PDB entry 5WO0 | X-ray diffraction, 1.60 A resolution | chains P and A of the 4 polymer chains in the assembly

[Chain P]
Molecule: 10-nt DNA strand
Sequence (10 nucleotides; numbered 1 to 10; the number before each row is that of its first residue):
     1 GCTGATGCGC
Metal / ion sites: Na+: DG9 (shared with Thr101(A), Val103(A), Ile106(A) of chain A); Ca2+: DC10 (together with 5-FodUTP) (shared with Asp190(A), Asp192(A), Asp256(A) of chain A)

[Chain A]
Name: DNA polymerase beta
From: Homo sapiens
Notes: EC 2.7.7.7, 4.2.99.-
Reference sequence: P06746 (DPOLB_HUMAN); residues 1-335 here = UniProt positions 1-335
Chain sequence (335 residues; numbered 1 to 335; the number before each row is that of its first residue):
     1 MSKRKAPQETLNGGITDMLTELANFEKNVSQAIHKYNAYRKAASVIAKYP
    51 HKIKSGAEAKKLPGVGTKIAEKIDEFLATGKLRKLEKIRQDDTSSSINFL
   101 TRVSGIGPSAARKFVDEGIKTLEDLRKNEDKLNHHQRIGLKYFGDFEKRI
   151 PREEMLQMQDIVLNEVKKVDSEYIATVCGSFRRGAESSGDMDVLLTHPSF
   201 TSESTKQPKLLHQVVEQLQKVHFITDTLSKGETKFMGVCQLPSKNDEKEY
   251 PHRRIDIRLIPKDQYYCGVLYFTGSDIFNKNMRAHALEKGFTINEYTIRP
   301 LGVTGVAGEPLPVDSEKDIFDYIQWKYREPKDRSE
Unresolved in the structure: 1-9
Metal / ion sites: Na+ site 1: Lys60, Leu62, Val65 (shared with 1 residue of chain D); Na+ site 2: Thr101, Val103, Ile106 (shared with DG9(P) of chain P); Ca2+ site 1: Asp190, Asp192, Asp256 (together with 5-FodUTP) (shared with DC10(P) of chain P); Ca2+ site 2: Asp190, Asp192 (together with 5-FodUTP)
Residues lining bound ligands: 5-FodUTP (B7A; 2'-deoxy-5-formyluridine 5'-(tetrahydrogen triphosphate)): Arg149, Gly179, Ser180, Arg183, Ser188, Gly189, Asp190, Asp192, Tyr271, Phe272, Thr273, Gly274, Ser275, Asp276, Asn279
Swiss-Prot annotation at these positions:
  - region: Arg183 to Asp192 (DNA-binding)
  - active site: Lys72 (Nucleophile)
  - binding site (K(+)): Lys60, Leu62, Val65, Thr101, Val103, Ile106
  - binding site (Na(+)): Lys60, Leu62, Val65, Thr101, Val103, Ile106
  - binding site (dATP): Arg149, Ser180, Arg183, Gly189, Asp190
  - binding site (dCTP): Arg149, Ser180, Arg183, Gly189, Asp190
  - binding site (dGTP): Arg149, Ser180, Arg183, Gly189, Asp190, Asp192
  - binding site (dTTP): Arg149, Ser180, Arg183, Gly189, Asp190
  - binding site (Mg(2+)): Asp190, Asp192, Asp256
  - modified residue: Lys72 (N6-acetyllysine), Arg83 (Omega-N-methylarginine), Arg152 (Omega-N-methylarginine)
  - cross-link (Glycyl lysine isopeptide (Lys-Gly)): Lys41 (interchain with G-Cter in ubiquitin), Lys61 (interchain with G-Cter in ubiquitin), Lys81 (interchain with G-Cter in ubiquitin)
  - natural variant: Leu22 (L22P: Found in a gastric cancer sample; uncertain significance), Tyr39 (Y39C: Found in a gastric cancer sample; uncertain significance), Gly118 (G118V: Decreased DNA-directed DNA polymerase activity), Arg137 (R137Q: Decreased function in base-excision repair), Arg149 (R149I: Decreased DNA-directed DNA polymerase activity), Asp160 (D160N: Found in a gastric cancer sample; uncertain significance), Cys239 (C239R: Found in a gastric cancer sample; uncertain significance), Lys289 (K289M: Found in a colon cancer sample; uncertain significance), Asn294 (N294D: Found in a gastric cancer sample; uncertain significance), Glu295 (E295K: Found in a gastric cancer sample; uncertain significance)
  - mutagenesis: Phe25 (F25W: No effect on 5'-dRP lyase activity. Decreased ssDNA binding), His34 (H34G: Decreased 5'-dRP lyase activity. Decreased ssDNA binding), Lys35 (K35A: Decreased 5'-dRP lyase activity. Decreased ssDNA binding. Loss of 5'-dRP lyase activity; when associated with A-68 and A-72. Decreased ssDNA binding; when associated with A-68 and A-72 ...), Tyr39 (Y39F: No effect on 5'-dRP lyase activity; Y39Q: Abolishes DNA polymerase and 5'-dRP lyase activity), Lys41 (K41R: Abolishes ubiquitination; when associated with R-61 and R-81), Lys60 (K60A: Decreased 5'-dRP lyase activity. Decreased ssDNA binding), Lys61 (K61R: Abolishes ubiquitination; when associated with R-41 and R-81), Lys68 (K68A: No effect on 5'-dRP lyase activity. Decreased ssDNA binding. Loss of 5'-dRP lyase activity; when associated with A-35 and A-72. Decreased ssDNA binding; when associated with A-35 and A-72 ...), Glu71 (E71Q: No effect on 5'-dRP lyase activity. No effect on structure shown by circular dichroism. No effect on ssDNA binding), Lys72 (K72A: Severely reduced 5'-dRP lyase activity. Does not affect ssDNA binding. Loss of 5'-dRP lyase activity; when associated with A-35 and A-68. Decreased ssDNA binding ...), Glu75 (E75A: Slightly decreased 5'-dRP lyase activity. Decreased ssDNA binding. No effect on structure shown by circular dichroism), Lys81 (K81R: Abolishes ubiquitination; when associated with R-41 and R-61), 5 further mutagenesis entries in UniProt

[Chain P / chain A interface]
Residue-residue contacts (18; chain P residue first):
  DG7(P) with Ser109(A), phosphate contact
  DC8(P) with Gly105(A), phosphate contact; Gly107(A), hydrogen bond to the phosphate; Pro108(A), phosphate contact; Ser109(A), hydrogen bond to the phosphate; Ala110(A), hydrogen bond to the phosphate
  DG9(P) with Val103(A), phosphate contact; Ser104(A), phosphate contact; Gly105(A), hydrogen bond to the phosphate; Ile106(A), phosphate contact; His135(A), sugar contact; Met236(A), phosphate contact; Arg254(A), phosphate contact
  DC10(P) with Asp192(A), phosphate contact; Met236(A), sugar contact; Arg254(A), salt bridge to the phosphate; Asp256(A), phosphate contact; Tyr271(A), hydrogen bond to the base
Other interface residues (no listed pair), chain A (17 interface residues in all): Asp190, Lys234, Phe272

[Summary]
4 residues of chain P face 17 of chain A across their interface, with 5 hydrogen bonds and 1 salt bridge.
Polar contacts include DC10(P)-Tyr271(A), DC8(P)-Gly107(A) and DC8(P)-Ser109(A). Chain A binds 5-FodUTP.
Here chain P is a 10-nt DNA strand and chain A is DNA polymerase beta (Homo sapiens). Entry 5WO0 (DNA
polymerase beta substrate complex with incoming 5-FodUTP) was determined by X-ray diffraction together with
5WNX, 5WNY and 5WNZ from the same study.
